8WHB - chains G and J of the 10 polymer chains in the assembly; structure by electron microscopy, 3.17 A resolution.

[Chain G]
Molecule: Histone H2A.6
Source organism: Arabidopsis thaliana
UniProtKB: Q9LD28 (H2A6_ARATH); residues 0-129 here correspond to UniProt positions 1-130 (UniProt number = residue number + 1)
Chain sequence (130 residues; numbered 0 to 129; the number before each row is that of its first residue; numbering starts at 0):
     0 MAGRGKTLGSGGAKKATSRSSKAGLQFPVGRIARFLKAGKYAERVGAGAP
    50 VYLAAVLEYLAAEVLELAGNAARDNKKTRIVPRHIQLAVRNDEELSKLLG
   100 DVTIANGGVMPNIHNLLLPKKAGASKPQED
Not modelled in the structure: 0-17, 111-129

[Chain J]
Molecule: antisense strand (147-nt DNA)
Sequence (147 nucleotides; row label = number of the first residue in the row):
     1 ATCGGATGTATATATCTGACACGTGCCTGGAGACTAGGGAGTAATCCCCT
    51 TGGGCGGTTAAACGCGGGGGACAGCGCGTACGTGCGTTTAAGCGGTGCTA
   101 GAGCTGTCTACGACCAATTGAGCGGCCTCGGCACCGGGATTCTCGAT
Not modelled in the structure: 135-147

[How chain G and chain J interact]
Residue-residue contacts (12; chain G residue first):
  Arg30(G) - DG122(J)  hydrogen bond to the phosphate
  Lys36(G) - DA113(J)  phosphate contact
  Arg43(G) - DG112(J)  hydrogen bond to the sugar
  Arg43(G) - DA113(J)  phosphate contact
  Val44(G) - DG112(J)  sugar contact
  Val44(G) - DA113(J)  hydrogen bond to the phosphate
  Gly45(G) - DG112(J)  phosphate contact
  Ala46(G) - DG112(J)  phosphate contact
  Lys76(G) - DC132(J)  hydrogen bond to the phosphate
  Lys76(G) - DA133(J)  salt bridge to the phosphate
  Thr77(G) - DC132(J)  hydrogen bond to the phosphate
  Arg78(G) - DC132(J)  salt bridge to the phosphate
Interface residues without a listed pair, chain G (10 interface residues in all): Glu42
Interface residues without a listed pair, chain J (7 interface residues in all): DC123, DG131

[Summary]
10 residues of chain G and 7 residues of chain J are in contact; the contacts include 5 hydrogen bonds and 2
salt bridges. Polar contacts include Arg43(G)-DG112(J), Arg30(G)-DG122(J) and Val44(G)-DA113(J).
Here chain G is Histone H2A.6 (Arabidopsis thaliana) and chain J is antisense strand (147-nt DNA). Entry 8WHB
(Structure of nucleosome core particle of Arabidopsis thaliana) was determined by electron microscopy together
with 8WH5, 8WH8, 8WH9 and 8WHA from the same study.
